Entry 5LA0 (X-ray diffraction, 1.65 A resolution); this record covers chain A.

Chain A:
Protein: Carbohydrate binding family 6
From: Ruminiclostridium thermocellum JW20
Reference sequence: A0A0J9WZQ7 (A0A0J9WZQ7_CLOTM); residues 37-516 here = UniProt positions 37-516
Amino-acid sequence (491 residues; each row starts with the number of its first residue):
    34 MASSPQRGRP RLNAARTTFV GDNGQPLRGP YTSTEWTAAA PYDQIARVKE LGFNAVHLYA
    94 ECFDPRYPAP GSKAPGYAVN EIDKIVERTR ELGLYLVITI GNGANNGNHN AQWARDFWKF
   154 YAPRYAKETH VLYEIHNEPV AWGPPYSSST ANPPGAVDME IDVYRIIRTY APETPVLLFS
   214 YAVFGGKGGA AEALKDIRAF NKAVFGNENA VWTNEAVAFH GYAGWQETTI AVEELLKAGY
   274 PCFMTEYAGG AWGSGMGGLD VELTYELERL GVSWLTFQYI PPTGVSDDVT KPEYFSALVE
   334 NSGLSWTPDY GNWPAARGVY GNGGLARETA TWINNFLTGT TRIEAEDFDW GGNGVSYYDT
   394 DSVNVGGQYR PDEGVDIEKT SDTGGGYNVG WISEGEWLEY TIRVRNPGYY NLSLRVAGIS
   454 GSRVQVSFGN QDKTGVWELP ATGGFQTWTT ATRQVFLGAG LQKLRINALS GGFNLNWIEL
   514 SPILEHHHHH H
Disordered / not traced: 34, 284-289, 517-524
Sequence notes: initiating methionine (34); expression tag (35-36, 517-524)
Bound ions: Ca2+ site 1: Glu-377, Glu-379, Tyr-420, Asn-509; Ca2+ site 2: Asp-392, Asp-394, Val-396, Gly-407, Asp-409; Ca2+ site 3: Asp-392, Asp-409, Trp-424, Glu-429
Residues lining bound ligands:
  - alpha-L-arabinopyranose (ARA), molecule 1: Glu-68, Trp-69, Tyr-92, Cys-95, Gly-134, Asn-135, Gly-136, Asn-139, Asn-170, Glu-279, Phe-310, Val-318
  - alpha-L-arabinopyranose (ARA), molecule 2: Glu-411, Gly-423, Trp-424, Phe-478, Asn-507
Reported in the primary citation:
  - binding site for alpha-L-arabinopyranose: Glu-68, Tyr-92, Asn-135, Gly-136, Asn-139
  - mutagenesis - E68A, Y92A, N139A: abolished catalytic activity
  - mutagenesis - N135A: unchanged catalytic activity
  - specificity-determining residues: Glu-68, Tyr-92, Asn-139 (by similarity / conservation)

In short:
Chain A binds alpha-L-arabinopyranose. Glu-377, Glu-379, Tyr-420 and Asn-509 coordinate Ca2+ site 1. Asp-392,
Asp-394, Val-396, Gly-407 and Asp-409 coordinate Ca2+ site 2. The paper reports a binding site for
alpha-L-arabinopyranose at Glu-68, Tyr-92 and Asn-135 among others; E68A, Y92A and N139A abolish catalytic
activity.
Chain A is Carbohydrate binding family 6 (Ruminiclostridium thermocellum JW20); the structure, The mechanism
by which arabinoxylanases can recognise highly decorated xylans, was determined by X-ray diffraction together
with 5LA1, 5LA2 and 5G56 from the same study.
